Entry 1EXD (X-ray diffraction, 2.70 A resolution); this record covers chains B and A.

[Chain B]
Molecule: Glutamine TRNA aptamer
Notes: engineered mutation(s): 44-CAUUC-48 TO 44-AGGU-48
Sequence (73 nucleotides; each row starts with the number of its first residue; note: 2 numbers in that range are skipped by the numbering (no residue carries them; nothing is unmodelled there)):
   902 GGGGUAUCGC CAAGC
   918 GGUAAGGCAC CGGAUUCUGA UUCCGGAGG
   948 UCGAGGUUCG AAUCCUCGUA CCCCAGCCA

[Chain A]
Protein: Glutaminyl-tRNA synthetase
Organism: Escherichia coli
Notes: EC 6.1.1.18
UniProt: P00962 (SYQ_ECOLI); residue numbers follow UniProt; this construct covers 1-547
Sequence (548 residues; row label = number of the first residue in the row; numbering starts at 0):
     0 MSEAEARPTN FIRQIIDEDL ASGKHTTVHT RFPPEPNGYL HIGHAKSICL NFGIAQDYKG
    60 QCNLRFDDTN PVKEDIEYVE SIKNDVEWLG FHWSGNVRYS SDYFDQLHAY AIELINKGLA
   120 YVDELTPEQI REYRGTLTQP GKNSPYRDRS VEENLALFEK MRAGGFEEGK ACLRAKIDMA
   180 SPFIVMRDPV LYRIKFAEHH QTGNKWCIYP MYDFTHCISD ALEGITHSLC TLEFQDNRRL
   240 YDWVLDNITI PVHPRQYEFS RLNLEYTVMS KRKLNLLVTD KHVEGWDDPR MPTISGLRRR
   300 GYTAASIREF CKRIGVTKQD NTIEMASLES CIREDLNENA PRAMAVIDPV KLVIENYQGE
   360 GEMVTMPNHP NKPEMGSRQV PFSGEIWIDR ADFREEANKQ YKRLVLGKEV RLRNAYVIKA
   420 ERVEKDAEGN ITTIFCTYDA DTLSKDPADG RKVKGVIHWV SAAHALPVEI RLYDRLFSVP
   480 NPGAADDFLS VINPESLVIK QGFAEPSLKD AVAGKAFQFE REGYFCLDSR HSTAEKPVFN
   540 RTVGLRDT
Unresolved in the structure: 0-7, 443-453
Small-molecule neighbours: adenosine monophosphate (AMP): Phe31, Pro32, Pro33, Glu34, Asn36, His40, Gly42, His43, Lys45, Ser46, Leu228, Cys229, Thr230, Phe258, Arg260, Leu261, Met268, Lys270
Swiss-Prot annotation at these positions:
  - binding site (L-glutamine): Asp67

[Chain B / chain A interface]
Residue-residue contacts - 98 pairs, chain B then chain A:
  G902(B) - Leu136(A)  base contact
  G902(B) - Thr137(A)  base contact
  G902(B) - Pro181(A)  hydrogen bond to the base
  G903(B) - Pro181(A)  sugar contact
  G903(B) - Phe182(A)  sugar contact
  G903(B) - Asp235(A)  hydrogen bond to the base
  G904(B) - Phe182(A)  sugar contact
  G904(B) - Gln234(A)  sugar contact
  G904(B) - Asp235(A)  sugar contact
  G904(B) - Arg238(A)  hydrogen bond to the phosphate
  G905(B) - Gln234(A)  hydrogen bond to the sugar
  G905(B) - Arg237(A)  salt bridge to the phosphate
  G905(B) - Arg238(A)  salt bridge to the phosphate
  U906(B) - Lys317(A)  phosphate contact
  U906(B) - Gln318(A)  hydrogen bond to the sugar
  A907(B) - Gln318(A)  hydrogen bond to the phosphate
  U908(B) - Gln318(A)  hydrogen bond to the phosphate
  G910(B) - Glu323(A)  hydrogen bond to the base
  C911(B) - Thr321(A)  hydrogen bond to the sugar
  C911(B) - Ile322(A)  sugar contact
  C911(B) - Glu323(A)  sugar contact
  C912(B) - Ile313(A)  hydrogen bond to the sugar
  C912(B) - Asn320(A)  phosphate contact
  C912(B) - Thr321(A)  hydrogen bond to the phosphate
  A913(B) - Ile313(A)  sugar contact
  A913(B) - Thr316(A)  hydrogen bond to the phosphate
  A913(B) - Gln318(A)  phosphate contact
  A913(B) - Asn320(A)  phosphate contact
  A914(B) - Val315(A)  phosphate contact
  A914(B) - Thr316(A)  phosphate contact
  G915(B) - Gln13(A)  phosphate contact
  C916(B) - Gln13(A)  hydrogen bond to the base
  G924(B) - Arg312(A)  sugar contact
  C925(B) - Ala325(A)  sugar contact
  C925(B) - Ser326(A)  hydrogen bond to the sugar
  C925(B) - Ser329(A)  sugar contact
  A926(B) - Ala325(A)  sugar contact
  C927(B) - Arg545(A)  salt bridge to the phosphate
  C934(B) - Arg410(A)  hydrogen bond to the base
  C934(B) - Leu411(A)  base contact
  C934(B) - Arg412(A)  hydrogen bond to the sugar
  C934(B) - Asn413(A)  hydrogen bond to the base
  C934(B) - Ala414(A)  hydrogen bond to the base
  C934(B) - Leu442(A)  base contact
  C934(B) - Val455(A)  base contact
  U935(B) - Arg341(A)  hydrogen bond to the base
  U935(B) - Pro369(A)  base contact
  U935(B) - Arg412(A)  sugar contact
  U935(B) - Gln517(A)  hydrogen bond to the base
  U935(B) - Glu519(A)  hydrogen bond to the base
  U935(B) - Arg520(A)  hydrogen bond to the base
  G936(B) - Gln399(A)  hydrogen bond to the base
  G936(B) - Lys401(A)  salt bridge to the phosphate
  G936(B) - Arg402(A)  hydrogen bond to the base
  G936(B) - Arg520(A)  salt bridge to the phosphate
  G936(B) - Thr547(A)  sugar contact
  A937(B) - Asn370(A)  base contact
  A937(B) - Leu544(A)  sugar contact
  A937(B) - Arg545(A)  sugar contact
  A937(B) - Thr547(A)  phosphate contact
  U938(B) - Asn336(A)  hydrogen bond to the sugar
  U938(B) - Asn370(A)  hydrogen bond to the base
  U938(B) - Arg545(A)  phosphate contact
  C969(B) - Asp319(A)  hydrogen bond to the sugar
  C970(B) - Glu232(A)  sugar contact
  C970(B) - Asp235(A)  base contact
  C971(B) - Leu136(A)  base contact
  C971(B) - Ile183(A)  sugar contact
  C971(B) - Asp235(A)  sugar contact
  A972(B) - Arg133(A)  hydrogen bond to the sugar
  A972(B) - Thr135(A)  base contact
  A972(B) - Leu136(A)  base contact
  A972(B) - Ile183(A)  sugar contact
  G973(B) - Arg130(A)  phosphate contact
  G973(B) - Arg133(A)  salt bridge to the phosphate
  C974(B) - Leu124(A)  hydrogen bond to the base
  C974(B) - Thr125(A)  base contact
  C974(B) - Pro126(A)  base contact
  C974(B) - Ile129(A)  base contact
  C974(B) - Arg133(A)  salt bridge to the phosphate
  C974(B) - Gly168(A)  hydrogen bond to the base
  C974(B) - Val189(A)  sugar contact
  C974(B) - Arg192(A)  sugar contact
  C974(B) - Met210(A)  phosphate contact
  C975(B) - Asn69(A)  hydrogen bond to the phosphate
  C975(B) - Arg192(A)  salt bridge to the phosphate
  C975(B) - Lys194(A)  salt bridge to the phosphate
  C975(B) - Met210(A)  sugar contact
  A976(B) - Glu34(A)  sugar contact
  A976(B) - Asp66(A)  phosphate contact
  A976(B) - Thr68(A)  hydrogen bond to the phosphate
  A976(B) - Asn69(A)  phosphate contact
  A976(B) - Arg192(A)  salt bridge to the phosphate
  A976(B) - Pro209(A)  phosphate contact
  A976(B) - Met210(A)  phosphate contact
  A976(B) - Tyr211(A)  hydrogen bond to the phosphate
  A976(B) - Phe233(A)  base contact
  A976(B) - Asn236(A)  base contact
Other interface residues (no listed pair), chain A (75 interface residues in all): Asn9, Gly134, Ala170, Cys171, Ile193, Leu231, Ser259, Gly314, Tyr400, Thr441

[Overview]
Chain B and chain A form an interface of 31 and 75 residues respectively, with 33 hydrogen bonds and 10 salt
bridges. Polar contacts include G902(B)-Pro181(A), G903(B)-Asp235(A) and G910(B)-Glu323(A). Bound to chain A:
adenosine monophosphate. UniProt lists L-glutamine-binding residue Asp67(A) on chain A.
Chain B is Glutamine TRNA aptamer and chain A is Glutaminyl-tRNA synthetase (Escherichia coli); the structure,
Crystal structure of a tight-binding glutamine tRNA bound to glutamine aminoacyl tRNA synthetase, was
determined by X-ray diffraction.
